PDB entry 5HR0 | X-ray diffraction, 1.31 A resolution | chain A

Chain A:
Name: Thioredoxin
Source organism: Escherichia coli
UniProtKB: C3SKR2 (C3SKR2_ECOLX); residues 0-108 here correspond to UniProt positions 19-127 (UniProt number = residue number + 19)
Chain sequence (109 residues; numbered 0 to 108; the number before each row is that of its first residue; numbering starts at 0):
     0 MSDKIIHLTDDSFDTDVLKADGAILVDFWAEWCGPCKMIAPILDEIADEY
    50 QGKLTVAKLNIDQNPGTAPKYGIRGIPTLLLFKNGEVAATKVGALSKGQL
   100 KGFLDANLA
Disordered / not traced: 0
Sequence notes: engineered mutation G101 (Glu120 in C3SKR2)
Disulfide bonds: C32-C35
Reported in the primary citation:
  - mutagenesis - E101G: decreased stability (citing earlier work)
  - catalytic residues: C32, C35 (citing earlier work)
  - mutagenesis - E101G: increased catalytic activity on DiFTC-insulin
  - mutagenesis - E101G: decreased catalytic activity on EcTPx
  - mutagenesis - E101G: increased catalytic activity on NEM

Summary:
The paper reports catalytic residues C32 and C35; E101G reduces stability.
Chain A is Thioredoxin (Escherichia coli); the structure, Crystal structure of thioredoxin E101G mutant, was
determined by X-ray diffraction (same publication as 5HR1, 5HR2 and 5HR3).
